Entry 3UED (X-ray diffraction, 2.70 A resolution); this record covers chains A and C of the 4 polymer chains in the assembly.

# Chain A (and C)
Molecule: Baculoviral IAP repeat-containing protein 5
Organism: Homo sapiens
Notes: chain C of this document is another copy of the same molecule, construct and numbering; everything in this record applies to it too
UniProtKB: O15392 (BIRC5_HUMAN); residue numbers follow UniProt; this construct covers 1-142
Amino-acid sequence (146 residues; each row starts with the number of its first residue; numbers below 1 keep their minus sign (Gly-3 is residue -3)):
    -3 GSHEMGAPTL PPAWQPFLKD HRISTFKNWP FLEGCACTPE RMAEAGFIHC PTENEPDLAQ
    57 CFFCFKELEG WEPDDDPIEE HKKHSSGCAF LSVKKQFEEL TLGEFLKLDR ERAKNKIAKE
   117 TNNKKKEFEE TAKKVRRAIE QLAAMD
Unresolved in the structure: -3 to 4, 142 (chain C: -3 to 3)
Differences from the reference sequence: expression tag (-3 to 0)
Ion coordination: Zn2+: Cys57, Cys60, His77, Cys84
UniProt features mapped onto this chain:
  - binding site (Zn(2+)): Cys57, Cys60, His77, Cys84
  - site: Glu126 (Interaction with FBXL7)
  - modified residue: Ser20 (Phosphoserine), Lys23 (N6-acetyllysine), Thr34 (Phosphothreonine), Thr48 (Phosphothreonine), Lys90 (N6-acetyllysine), Lys110 (N6-acetyllysine), Lys112 (N6-acetyllysine), Lys115 (N6-acetyllysine), Thr117 (Phosphothreonine), Lys121 (N6-acetyllysine), Lys129 (N6-acetyllysine)
  - natural variant: Lys129 (K129E: Loss of acetylation)
  - mutagenesis: Arg18 (R18A: Disrupts interaction with histone H3pT3, no effect on interaction with INCENP), Lys23 (K23R: Increases ubiquitination and blocks dissociation from centromeres; when associated with R-62; R-78 and R-79), Trp25 (W25A: Disrupts interaction with histone H3pT3, no effect on interaction with INCENP), Cys33 (C33R: Disrupts interaction with histone H3pT3, no effect on interaction with INCENP), Thr34 (T34A: Loss of LAMTOR5 binding; T34E: Higher affinity for LAMTOR5 binding), Thr48 (T48A/E: Localizes normally during mitosis but cannot support cell proliferation. Increased affinity for CDCA8/borealin), Cys57 (C57A: Disrupts interaction with histone H3pT3, no effect on interaction with INCENP), Lys62 (K62R: Increases ubiquitination and blocks dissociation from centromeres; when associated with R-23; R-78 and R-79), Glu65 (E65A: Almost abolishes RAN-binding. Does not disrupt binding to AURKB or CDCA8. Disrupts mitotic spindle assembly. Does not disrupt nuclear export), Trp67 (W67A: Disrupts interaction with histone H3pT3, no effect on interaction with INCENP), Asp70 (D70A: No change. Loss of interaction with AURKB; when associated with A-71), Asp71 (D71A: No change. Loss of interaction with AURKB; when associated with A-70), 7 further mutagenesis entries in UniProt
From the paper describing this entry:
  - mutagenesis - K62A, E65A, D70A/D71A, H80A: decreased localization

# Chain A / chain C interface
Pairs across the interface (25; chain A residue first):
  Thr5(A) with Trp10(C)
  Pro7(A) with Pro7(C), hydrophobic
  Trp10(A) with Thr5(C); Pro7(C); Trp10(C), hydrophobic
  Phe93(A) with Leu98(C)
  Glu94(A) with Thr97(C); Leu98(C), hydrogen bond (backbone-backbone); Gly99(C), hydrogen bond (backbone-backbone); Leu102(C)
  Glu95(A) with Thr97(C)
  Leu96(A) with Leu96(C); Thr97(C); Leu98(C), hydrogen bond (backbone-backbone)
  Thr97(A) with Glu94(C); Glu95(C); Leu96(C)
  Leu98(A) with Phe93(C); Glu94(C), hydrogen bond (backbone-backbone); Leu96(C), hydrogen bond (backbone-backbone); Leu98(C), hydrophobic; Phe101(C), hydrophobic
  Gly99(A) with Glu94(C), hydrogen bond (backbone-backbone)
  Phe101(A) with Leu98(C), hydrophobic
  Leu102(A) with Glu94(C)
Also at the interface, not in a pair above, chain A (13 interface residues in all): Leu6
Also at the interface, not in a pair above, chain C (13 interface residues in all): Leu6

# In short
The chain A/chain C interface involves 13 residues from each chain; the contacts include 6 hydrogen bonds.
Backbone hydrogen bonds pair Glu94(A)-Leu98(C), Glu94(A)-Gly99(C) and Leu96(A)-Leu98(C). Curated annotation
(UniProt) lists 4 Zn2+-binding residues and 20 mutagenesis sites on chain A. From the paper: K62A, E65A and
D70A/D71A of chain A, among others, reduce localization.
Both chains are Baculoviral IAP repeat-containing protein 5 (Homo sapiens). Entry 3UED (Crystal structure of
human Survivin bound to histone H3 phosphorylated on threonine-3 (C2 space group)) was determined by X-ray
diffraction together with 3UEC, 3UEE and 3UEF from the same study.
